4ZO1 - chains X and A of the 3 polymer chains in the assembly; structure by X-ray diffraction, 3.22 A resolution.

Chain X:
Protein: Thyroid hormone receptor beta
Organism: Homo sapiens
Notes: fragment: ligand binding domain
Reference sequence: P10828 (THB_HUMAN); residue numbers follow UniProt; this construct covers 210-461
Chain sequence (252 residues; numbered 210 to 461; the number before each row is that of its first residue):
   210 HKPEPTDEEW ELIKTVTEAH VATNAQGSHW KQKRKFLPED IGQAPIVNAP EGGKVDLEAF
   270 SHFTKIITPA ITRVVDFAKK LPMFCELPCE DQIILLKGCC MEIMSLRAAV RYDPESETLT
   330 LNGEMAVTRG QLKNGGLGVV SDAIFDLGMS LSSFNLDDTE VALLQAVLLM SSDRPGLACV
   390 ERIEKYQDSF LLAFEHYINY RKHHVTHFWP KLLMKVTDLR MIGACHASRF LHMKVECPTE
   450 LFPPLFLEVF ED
Not modelled in the structure: 254-263
Ligand contacts: 3,5,3'triiodothyronine (T3): F269, F272, I275, I276, A279, R282, M310, M313, S314, R316, A317, R320, T329, L330, N331, G332, L341, G344, G345, L346, I353, H435, M442, F455

Chain A:
Protein: Nuclear receptor coactivator 2
Chain sequence (9 residues; each row starts with the number of its first residue):
   686 KHKILHRLL
Not modelled in the structure: 686

How chain X and chain A interact:
Pairs across the interface (14):
  V284(X) with L693(A); L694(A), hydrophobic
  K288(X) with L693(A), hydrogen bond (side chain-backbone); L694(A)
  Q301(X) with L694(A)
  I302(X) with H687(A); L690(A), hydrophobic; L694(A), hydrophobic
  P453(X) with I689(A), hydrophobic
  L454(X) with I689(A)
  E457(X) with H687(A); K688(A); I689(A), hydrogen bond (side chain-backbone); L690(A)
Other interface residues (no listed pair), chain X (10 interface residues in all): T281, L305, K306
Other interface residues (no listed pair), chain A (7 interface residues in all): H691

Overview:
10 residues of chain X face 7 of chain A across their interface, with 2 hydrogen bonds. Polar contacts include
K288(X)-L693(A) and E457(X)-I689(A). Ligands of chain X: 3,5,3'triiodothyronine.
Chain X is Thyroid hormone receptor beta (Homo sapiens) and chain A is Nuclear receptor coactivator 2; the
structure, Crystal Structure of the T3-bound TR-beta Ligand-binding Domain in complex with RXR-alpha, was
determined by X-ray diffraction.
